PDB entry 2CM5 | X-ray diffraction, 1.28 A resolution | chain A

Chain A:
Name: Rabphilin-3A
From: Rattus norvegicus
Notes: fragment: c2b domain and linker, residues 519-684
UniProt: P47709 (RP3A_RAT); numbering as in UniProt (aligned over 519-684)
Sequence (166 residues; each row starts with the number of its first residue):
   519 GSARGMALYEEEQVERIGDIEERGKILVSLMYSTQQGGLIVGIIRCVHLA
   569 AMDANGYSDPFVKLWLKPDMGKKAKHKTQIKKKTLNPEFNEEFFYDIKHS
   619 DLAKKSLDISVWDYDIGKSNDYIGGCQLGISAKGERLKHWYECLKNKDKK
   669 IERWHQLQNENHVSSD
Disordered / not traced: 519-523, 531-537, 588-590, 678-684
Modified residues: Mse524, Mse549, Mse570 (selenomethionine; parent Met); Mse588 (selenomethionine)
Metal / ion sites: Ca2+ site 1: E529, Mse570, D571, D631, D633, D639; Ca2+ site 2: D571, D577, D631, Y632, D633
Swiss-Prot annotation at these positions:
  - binding site (Ca(2+)): E529, D571, D577, D631, Y632, D633, D639
  - modified residue (Phosphoserine): S682, S683
From the paper describing this entry:
  - conformationally variable residues (loop rearrangement): L526 to Q531
  - Ca2+ coordination: E529, Mse570, D571, D577, D631, Y632, D633, D639
  - contacts within the chain: E528-A572 (backbone contact), E529-I634 (hydrogen bond), E529-G635, D633-K636 (hydrogen bond), K636-D639 (hydrogen bond)
  - mutagenesis - E528A/E529A/E530A, E529A/E530A (10-fold): decreased binding to Ca2+

Overview:
The Ca2+ site 1 is built by E529, Mse570, D571, D631, D633 and D639. D571, D577, D631, Y632 and D633
coordinate Ca2+ site 2. UniProt lists 7 Ca2+-binding residues. From the paper: E528A/E529A/E530A and
E529A/E530A reduce binding to Ca2+; Ca2+ coordination by E529, Mse570 and D571 among others.
Chain A is Rabphilin-3A (Rattus norvegicus); the structure, crystal structure of the C2B domain of rabphilin,
was determined by X-ray diffraction, deposited together with 2CM6.
